1QWZ - chain A; structure by X-ray diffraction, 1.75 A resolution.

Chain A:
Molecule: NPQTN specific sortase B
Source organism: Staphylococcus aureus
UniProtKB: Q8NX63 (Q8NX63_STAAW); numbering as in UniProt (aligned over 31-244)
Amino-acid sequence (235 residues; each row starts with the number of its first residue):
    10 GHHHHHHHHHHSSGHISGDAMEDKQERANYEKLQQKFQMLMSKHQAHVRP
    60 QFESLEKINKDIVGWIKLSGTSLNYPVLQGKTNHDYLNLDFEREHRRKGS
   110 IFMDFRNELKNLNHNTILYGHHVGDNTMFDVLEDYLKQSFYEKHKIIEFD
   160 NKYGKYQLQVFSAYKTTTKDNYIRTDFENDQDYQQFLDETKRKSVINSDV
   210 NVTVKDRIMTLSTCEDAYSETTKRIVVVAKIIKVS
Sequence notes: expression tag (10-30)
Covalent attachments: 2-(trimethylammonium)ethyl thiol (ETM) linked to Cys223
Bound ions: Ni2+ site 1: His11, His13, His104, Asp197; Ni2+ site 2: His15, His17, His19
Small-molecule neighbours: 2-(trimethylammonium)ethyl thiol (ETM): Asn92, Tyr128, Asn180, Glu224, Arg233
What the authors report for this chain:
  - binding site for 2-(trimethylammonium)ethyl thiol: Cys223
  - catalytic residues: Cys223
  - contacts within the chain: Asn180-Arg233 (hydrogen bond), Glu224-Arg233 (hydrogen bond)
  - conformationally variable residues (loop rearrangement): Thr175 to Asp185 (proposed by the authors, not directly observed)
  - catalytic residues: Arg233 (proposed by the authors, not directly observed)

Summary:
2-(trimethylammonium)ethyl thiol is covalently linked to Cys223. The Ni2+ site 1 is built by His11, His13,
His104 and Asp197. The Ni2+ site 2 is built by His15, His17 and His19. From the paper: catalytic residues
Cys223 and Arg233; a binding site for 2-(trimethylammonium)ethyl thiol at Cys223.
Chain A is NPQTN specific sortase B (Staphylococcus aureus); the structure, Crystal structure of Sortase B
from S. aureus complexed with MTSET, was determined by X-ray diffraction (same publication as 1QX6 and 1QXA).
